PDB entry 7OEW | electron microscopy, 2.90 A resolution | chains B and F of the 6 polymer chains in the assembly

== Chain B ==
Protein: Capsid protein
From: Hepatitis B virus genotype D subtype ayw (isolate France/Tiollais/1979)
UniProt: P03146 (CAPSD_HBVD3); residues 1-183 here = UniProt positions 1-183
Amino-acid sequence (183 residues; numbered 1 to 183; the number before each row is that of its first residue):
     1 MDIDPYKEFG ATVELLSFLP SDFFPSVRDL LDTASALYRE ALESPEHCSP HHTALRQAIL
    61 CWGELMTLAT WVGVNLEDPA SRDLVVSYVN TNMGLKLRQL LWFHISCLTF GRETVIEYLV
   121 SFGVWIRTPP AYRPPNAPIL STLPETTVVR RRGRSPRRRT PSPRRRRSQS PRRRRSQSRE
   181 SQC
Not modelled in the structure: 151-183
Differences from the reference sequence: engineered mutation Leu97 (Phe in P03146)
Swiss-Prot annotation at these positions:
  - region: Ser155 to Gln177 (3 X 8 AA repeats of S-P-R-R-R-[PR]-S-Q), Gln177 to Cys183 (RNA binding)
  - motif: Arg158 to Arg175 (Bipartite nuclear localization signal)
  - modified residue (Phosphoserine): Ser155, Ser162, Ser170
  - natural variant: Thr33 (T33N: In strain: Latvia), Ala80 (A80I: In strain: Latvia), Leu97 (F97L: Frequent mutation in chronic HBV carriers; this construct carries the variant)
  - mutagenesis: Ser155 (S155A: Complete loss of replication), Ser162 (S162A: Complete loss of pregenomic RNA encapsidation and replication), Ser170 (S170A: Partial loss of replication)

== Chain F ==
Protein: Mhrsllgrmkga
Amino-acid sequence (24 residues; row label = number of the first residue in the row; X marks 12 residues of unknown identity (built as UNK)):
     5 XXXXXXXXXX XXMHRSLLGR MKGA
Not modelled in the structure: 11-28

== How chain B and chain F interact ==
Chain B residues in contact with chain F, 5 residues: Asn75, Leu76, Glu77, Asp78, Ser81

== Summary ==
Chain B and chain F make no direct contact in this assembly. UniProt lists 3 mutagenesis sites on chain B.
Chain B is Capsid protein (Hepatitis B virus genotype D subtype ayw (isolate France/Tiollais/1979)) and chain
F is Mhrsllgrmkga; the structure, Hepatitis B core protein mutant F97L with bound MHRSLLGRMKGA, was determined
by electron microscopy together with 7OD6, 7OD7, 7OD8, 7OEN and 7OEV from the same study.
